PDB entry 1RCG | X-ray diffraction, 2.20 A resolution | chain A

# Chain A
Protein: L ferritin
From: Rana catesbeiana
Reference sequence: P07797 (FRI3_RANCA); residues 0-172 here correspond to UniProt positions 1-173 (UniProt number = residue number + 1)
Sequence (173 residues; each row starts with the number of its first residue; numbering starts at 0):
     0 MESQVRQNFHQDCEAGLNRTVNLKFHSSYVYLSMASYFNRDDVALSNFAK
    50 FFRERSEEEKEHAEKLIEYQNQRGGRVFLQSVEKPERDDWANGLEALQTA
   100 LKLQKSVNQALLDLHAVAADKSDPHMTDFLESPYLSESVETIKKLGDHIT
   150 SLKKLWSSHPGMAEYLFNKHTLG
Unresolved in the structure: 0-1
Small-molecule neighbours: trimethyl glycine (BET): Phe24, Ser27, Tyr28, Leu31, Ser55, Glu56, Lys59, Glu63
Swiss-Prot annotation at these positions:
  - binding site (Fe cation): Glu58, His61

# Overview
Chain A binds trimethyl glycine. From UniProt: Fe cation-binding residues Glu58 and His61.
Chain A is L ferritin (Rana catesbeiana); the structure, Bullfrog red cell L ferritin sulfate/Mn/ph 6.3, was
determined by X-ray diffraction together with 1RCC, 1RCD, 1RCE and 1RCI from the same study.
